PDB entry 1FQO | X-ray diffraction, 2.20 A resolution | chains A and B

[Chain A (and B)]
Protein: Glucosamine-6-phosphate deaminase
Source organism: Escherichia coli
Notes: EC 5.3.1.10; chain B of this document is another copy of the same molecule, construct and numbering; everything in this record applies to it too
UniProtKB: P0A759 (NAGB_ECOLI); residue numbers follow UniProt; this construct covers 1-266
Chain sequence (266 residues; row label = number of the first residue in the row):
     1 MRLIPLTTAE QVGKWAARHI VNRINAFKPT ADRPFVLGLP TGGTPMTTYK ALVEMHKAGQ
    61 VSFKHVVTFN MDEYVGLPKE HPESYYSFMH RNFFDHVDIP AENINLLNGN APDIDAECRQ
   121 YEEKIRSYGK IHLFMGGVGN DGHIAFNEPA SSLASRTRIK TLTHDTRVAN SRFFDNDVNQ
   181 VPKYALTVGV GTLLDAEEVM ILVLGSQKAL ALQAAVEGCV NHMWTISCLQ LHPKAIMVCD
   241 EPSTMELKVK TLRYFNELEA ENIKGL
Curated features (UniProtKB/Swiss-Prot):
  - active site: D72 (Proton acceptor), D141 (For ring-opening step), H143 (Proton acceptor), E148 (For ring-opening step)
  - site (Part of the allosteric site): S151, R158, K160, T161, Y254
  - mutagenesis: C118 (C118S: 50% of wild-type activity, but 2-fold decrease in substrate affinity), D141 (D141N: Large decrease in activity), H143 (H143Q: Loss of activity for the deamination reaction but not for the reverse reaction; complete loss of the homotropic cooperativity), E148 (E148Q: Large decrease in activity), F174 (F174A: Loss of activity in the absence of the allosteric activator), C239 (C239S: 50% of wild-type activity, but 2-fold decrease in substrate affinity; decrease in allosteric interaction energy)

[Chain A / chain B interface]
Pairs across the interface (22):
  E241(A) - R253(B)  salt bridge
  T244(A) - V249(B)
  M245(A) - V249(B)  hydrophobic
  M245(A) - K250(B)  hydrogen bond (backbone-backbone)
  E246(A) - K248(B)
  E246(A) - K250(B)  salt bridge
  L247(A) - K248(B)
  L247(A) - V249(B)  hydrogen bond (backbone-backbone)
  K248(A) - Q213(B)
  K248(A) - E246(B)  salt bridge
  K248(A) - L247(B)
  K248(A) - V249(B)
  V249(A) - T244(B)
  V249(A) - M245(B)
  V249(A) - L247(B)  hydrogen bond (backbone-backbone)
  V249(A) - K248(B)
  V249(A) - L252(B)  hydrophobic
  K250(A) - M245(B)  hydrogen bond (backbone-backbone)
  K250(A) - E246(B)  salt bridge
  L252(A) - V249(B)  hydrophobic
  R253(A) - E241(B)  salt bridge
  R253(A) - M245(B)
Other interface residues (no listed pair), chain A (11 interface residues in all): Q213

[Summary]
Chain A and chain B each contribute 11 residues to their interface; the contacts include 4 hydrogen bonds and
5 salt bridges. Polar contacts include E241(A)-R253(B), E246(A)-K250(B) and K248(A)-E246(B). Curated
annotation (UniProt) lists 4 active-site residues and 6 mutagenesis sites on chain A.
Chain A and chain B are both Glucosamine-6-phosphate deaminase (Escherichia coli); the structure, Glucosamine
6-phosphate deaminase complexed with the substrate of the reverse reaction fructose 6-phosphate (open form),
was determined by X-ray diffraction, deposited together with 1FRZ, 1FS5, 1FS6 and 1FSF.
